6YTF - chains h and j of the 10 polymer chains in the assembly; structure by electron microscopy, 3.00 A resolution.

# Chain h
Name: 30S ribosomal protein S7
Source organism: Acinetobacter baumannii (strain ATCC 19606 / DSM 30007 / CIP 70.34 / JCM 6841 / NBRC 109757 / NCIMB 12457 / NCTC 12156 / 81)
UniProt: D0C9P7 (D0C9P7_ACIB2); residue numbers follow UniProt; this construct covers 1-156
Chain sequence (156 residues; row label = number of the first residue in the row):
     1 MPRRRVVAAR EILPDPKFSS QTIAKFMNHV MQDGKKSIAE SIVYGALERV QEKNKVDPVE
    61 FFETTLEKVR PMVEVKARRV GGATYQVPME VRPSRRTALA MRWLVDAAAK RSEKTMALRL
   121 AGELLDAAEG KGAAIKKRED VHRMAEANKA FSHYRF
Disordered / not traced: 1-2, 71-96, 146-156

# Chain j
Name: 30S ribosomal protein S9
Source organism: Acinetobacter baumannii (strain ATCC 19606 / DSM 30007 / CIP 70.34 / JCM 6841 / NBRC 109757 / NCIMB 12457 / NCTC 12156 / 81)
UniProt: D0CG36 (D0CG36_ACIB2); residues 1-128 here = UniProt positions 1-128
Chain sequence (128 residues; row label = number of the first residue in the row):
     1 MATNYGTGRR KTATARVFLS AGTGKLVINN RTLEQYFGRE TARMVVRQPL ELLEATEKYD
    61 LYITVKGGGI GGQAGAIRHG ITRALIAADE TLKPVLRQAG FVTRDAREVE RKKLGLRKAR
   121 KRPQFSKR
Disordered / not traced: 1

# Interface between chain h and chain j
Pairs across the interface - 5 pairs, chain h then chain j:
  Pro16(h) - Thr41(j)
  Pro16(h) - Met44(j)
  Lys17(h) - Met44(j)
  Ser37(h) - Arg39(j)  hydrogen bond
  Glu40(h) - Thr41(j)  hydrogen bond
Other interface residues (no listed pair), chain h (6 interface residues in all): Lys36, Tyr44
Other interface residues (no listed pair), chain j (4 interface residues in all): Val45

# Summary
6 residues of chain h and 4 residues of chain j are in contact, with 2 hydrogen bonds. Polar contacts include
Ser37(h)-Arg39(j) and Glu40(h)-Thr41(j).
Chain h is 30S ribosomal protein S7 and chain j is 30S ribosomal protein S9, both from Acinetobacter baumannii
(strain ATCC 19606 / DSM 30007 / CIP 70.34 / JCM 6841 / NBRC 109757 / NCIMB 12457 / NCTC 12156 / 81); the
structure, Acinetobacter baumannii ribosome-tigecycline complex - 30S subunit head, was determined by electron
microscopy (same publication as 6YPU, 6YS5 and 6YT9).
